PDB entry 2D3M | X-ray diffraction, 1.60 A resolution | chains A and B

== Chain A (and B) ==
Protein: pentaketide chromone synthase
Source organism: Aloe arborescens
Notes: chain B of this document is another copy of the same molecule, construct and numbering; everything in this record applies to it too
Amino-acid sequence (406 residues; numbered 1 to 406; the number before each row is that of its first residue):
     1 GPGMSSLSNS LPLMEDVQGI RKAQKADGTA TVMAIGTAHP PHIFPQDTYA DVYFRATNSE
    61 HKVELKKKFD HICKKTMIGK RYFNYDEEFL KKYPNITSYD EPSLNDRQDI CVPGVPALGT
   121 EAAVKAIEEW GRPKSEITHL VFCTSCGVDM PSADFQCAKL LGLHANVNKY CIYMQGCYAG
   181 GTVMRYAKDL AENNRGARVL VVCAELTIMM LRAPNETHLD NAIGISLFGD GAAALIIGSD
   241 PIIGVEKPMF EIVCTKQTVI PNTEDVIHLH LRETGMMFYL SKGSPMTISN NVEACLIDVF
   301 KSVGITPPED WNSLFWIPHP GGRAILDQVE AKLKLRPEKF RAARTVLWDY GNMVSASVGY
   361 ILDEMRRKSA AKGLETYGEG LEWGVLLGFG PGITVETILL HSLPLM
Unresolved in the structure: 406 (chain B: 1-10, 406)
Modified / non-standard residues: Cys-177 (3-sulfinoalanine; CSD)
Sequence notes: cloning artifact (1-3); modified residue (177)
Residues lining bound ligands: coenzyme A (COA): Lys-68, His-71, Ile-72, Lys-75, Thr-76, Cys-177, Leu-219, Asp-220, Ile-223, Leu-227, Phe-228, Ile-267, Phe-278, Leu-280, Ser-281, Lys-282, Ser-284, Pro-285, Gly-321, Gly-322, Arg-323, Ala-324, Ile-325
From the paper describing this entry:
  - catalytic residues: Cys-177, His-319, Asn-352
  - self-association interface (contacts with another copy of this molecule): Met-150
  - specificity-determining residues: Met-210
  - post-translational modification sites: Cys-177
  - specificity-determining residues: Cys-146, Thr-207, Leu-269, Val-354 (proposed by the authors, not directly observed)
  - conformationally variable residues: Met-210

== Interface between chain A and chain B ==
Pairs across the interface (165; chain A residue first):
  Leu-11(A) with Ser-302(B); Val-303(B); Gly-304(B)
  Glu-15(A) with Trp-383(B), hydrogen bond
  Val-17(A) with Thr-29(B); Glu-251(B); Trp-383(B), hydrophobic; His-401(B)
  Gln-18(A) with Asp-27(B), hydrogen bond (side chain-backbone); Gly-28(B)
  Ile-20(A) with Val-253(B), hydrophobic; Val-303(B), hydrophobic; Ile-305(B), hydrophobic
  Arg-21(A) with Asp-27(B); Gly-28(B); Thr-29(B); Lys-188(B); Glu-192(B), salt bridge
  Gln-24(A) with Lys-188(B), hydrogen bond; Val-253(B), hydrogen bond (side chain-backbone); Val-303(B)
  Lys-25(A) with Ala-26(B), hydrogen bond (side chain-backbone); Asp-27(B), hydrogen bond (side chain-backbone)
  Ala-26(A) with Lys-25(B), hydrogen bond (backbone-side chain)
  Asp-27(A) with Gln-18(B), hydrogen bond (backbone-side chain); Arg-21(B); Lys-25(B), hydrogen bond (backbone-side chain)
  Gly-28(A) with Gln-18(B); Arg-21(B)
  Thr-29(A) with Val-17(B); Arg-21(B)
  Pro-102(A) with Glu-273(B)
  Ser-103(A) with Glu-273(B)
  Leu-104(A) with Leu-104(B), hydrophobic; Arg-272(B); Glu-273(B), hydrogen bond (backbone-side chain)
  Asn-105(A) with Arg-272(B), hydrogen bond (backbone-side chain); Glu-273(B), hydrogen bond (side chain-backbone)
  Gln-108(A) with Leu-271(B), hydrogen bond (side chain-backbone); Arg-272(B)
  Asp-109(A) with Arg-272(B), salt bridge
  Ser-145(A) with Met-150(B)
  Val-148(A) with Met-174(B), hydrophobic; Leu-271(B), hydrophobic
  Asp-149(A) with Met-174(B); Leu-269(B); His-270(B), salt bridge
  Met-150(A) with Ser-145(B); Met-174(B); Gly-176(B), hydrogen bond (side chain-backbone); His-268(B); Leu-269(B), hydrogen bond (backbone-backbone); Met-276(B), hydrophobic
  Pro-151(A) with Ile-267(B); His-268(B); Pro-391(B)
  Ser-152(A) with Gln-175(B), hydrogen bond; Tyr-178(B)
  Phe-155(A) with Val-259(B), hydrophobic; Glu-264(B); Gly-392(B)
  Gln-156(A) with Glu-264(B), hydrogen bond
  Lys-159(A) with Glu-264(B)
  Ala-165(A) with Gln-257(B); Thr-258(B); Val-259(B), hydrogen bond (backbone-backbone)
  Asn-166(A) with Lys-256(B); Gln-257(B); Thr-258(B), hydrogen bond; Asp-298(B), hydrogen bond
  Val-167(A) with Gln-257(B)
  Asn-168(A) with Arg-185(B); Thr-255(B); Lys-256(B); Gln-257(B), hydrogen bond (side chain-backbone)
  Lys-169(A) with Arg-185(B), hydrogen bond (backbone-side chain); Gln-257(B), hydrogen bond; Val-259(B)
  Tyr-170(A) with Arg-185(B), hydrogen bond; Tyr-186(B), hydrophobic; Asp-189(B)
  Cys-171(A) with Gln-175(B); Tyr-186(B)
  Tyr-173(A) with Tyr-173(B)
  Met-174(A) with Val-148(B), hydrophobic; Asp-149(B); Met-150(B)
  Gln-175(A) with Ser-152(B), hydrogen bond; Cys-171(B)
  Gly-176(A) with Met-150(B)
  Tyr-178(A) with Ser-152(B)
  Arg-185(A) with Asn-168(B); Lys-169(B), hydrogen bond (side chain-backbone); Tyr-170(B), hydrogen bond
  Tyr-186(A) with Tyr-170(B), hydrophobic; Cys-171(B); Tyr-186(B), hydrophobic
  Lys-188(A) with Arg-21(B); Gln-24(B), hydrogen bond; Asn-193(B)
  Asp-189(A) with Tyr-170(B); Asp-189(B); Leu-190(B); Asn-193(B), hydrogen bond; Asn-194(B), hydrogen bond
  Leu-190(A) with Asp-189(B)
  Glu-192(A) with Arg-21(B), salt bridge; Asn-193(B), hydrogen bond
  Asn-193(A) with Lys-188(B); Asp-189(B), hydrogen bond; Glu-192(B), hydrogen bond; Asn-193(B)
  Asn-194(A) with Asp-189(B), hydrogen bond
  Glu-251(A) with Val-17(B)
  Val-253(A) with Ile-20(B), hydrophobic; Gln-24(B), hydrogen bond (backbone-side chain)
  Thr-255(A) with Asn-168(B), hydrogen bond (backbone-side chain)
  Lys-256(A) with Asn-166(B); Asn-168(B)
  Gln-257(A) with Ala-165(B); Asn-166(B); Val-167(B); Asn-168(B), hydrogen bond (backbone-side chain); Lys-169(B), hydrogen bond
  Thr-258(A) with Ala-165(B); Asn-166(B)
  Val-259(A) with Phe-155(B), hydrophobic; Ala-165(B), hydrogen bond (backbone-backbone); Lys-169(B)
  Glu-264(A) with Phe-155(B); Gln-156(B), hydrogen bond; Lys-159(B), salt bridge
  Ile-267(A) with Pro-151(B)
  His-268(A) with Met-150(B); Pro-151(B)
  Leu-269(A) with Asp-149(B); Met-150(B), hydrogen bond (backbone-backbone)
  His-270(A) with Asp-149(B), salt bridge
  Leu-271(A) with Gln-108(B), hydrogen bond (backbone-side chain); Val-148(B), hydrophobic; Leu-271(B), hydrophobic
  Arg-272(A) with Leu-104(B); Asn-105(B), hydrogen bond (side chain-backbone); Gln-108(B); Asp-109(B), salt bridge
  Glu-273(A) with Pro-102(B); Ser-103(B), hydrogen bond (side chain-backbone); Leu-104(B), hydrogen bond (side chain-backbone); Asn-105(B), hydrogen bond (backbone-side chain); Glu-273(B)
  Met-276(A) with Met-150(B), hydrophobic
  Asp-298(A) with Asn-166(B), hydrogen bond
  Phe-300(A) with Leu-11(B), hydrophobic
  Val-303(A) with Ile-20(B), hydrophobic; Gln-24(B)
  Ile-305(A) with Pro-12(B); Ile-20(B), hydrophobic
  Trp-383(A) with Leu-11(B); Pro-12(B), hydrogen bond (side chain-backbone)
  Pro-391(A) with Pro-151(B)
  Gly-392(A) with Pro-151(B); Phe-155(B)
  His-401(A) with Met-14(B); Val-17(B)
  Pro-404(A) with Met-14(B)
Interface residues without a listed pair, chain A (80 interface residues in all): His-139, Asp-154, Cys-254, Pro-308, Ser-313, Leu-314, Thr-394, Leu-403
Interface residues without a listed pair, chain B (76 interface residues in all): His-139, Asp-154, Cys-254

== In short ==
Chain A and chain B form an interface of 80 and 76 residues respectively; the contacts include 48 hydrogen
bonds and 7 salt bridges. Among the polar pairs are Arg-21(A)/Glu-192(B), Asp-109(A)/Arg-272(B) and
Asp-149(A)/His-270(B). Bound to chain A: coenzyme A. The paper reports catalytic residues Cys-177(A),
His-319(A) and Asn-352(A); specificity determinants Met-210(A), Cys-146(A) and Thr-207(A) among others.
Both chains are pentaketide chromone synthase (Aloe arborescens). Entry 2D3M (Pentaketide chromone synthase
complexed with coenzyme A) was determined by X-ray diffraction, deposited together with 2D51 and 2D52.
